Entry 5XKE (X-ray diffraction, 2.60 A resolution); this record covers chains D and E of the 6 polymer chains in the assembly.

== Chain D ==
Molecule: Tubulin beta chain
From: Sus scrofa
UniProt: F2Z5B2 (F2Z5B2_PIG); numbering as in UniProt (aligned over 1-445)
Amino-acid sequence (445 residues; row label = number of the first residue in the row):
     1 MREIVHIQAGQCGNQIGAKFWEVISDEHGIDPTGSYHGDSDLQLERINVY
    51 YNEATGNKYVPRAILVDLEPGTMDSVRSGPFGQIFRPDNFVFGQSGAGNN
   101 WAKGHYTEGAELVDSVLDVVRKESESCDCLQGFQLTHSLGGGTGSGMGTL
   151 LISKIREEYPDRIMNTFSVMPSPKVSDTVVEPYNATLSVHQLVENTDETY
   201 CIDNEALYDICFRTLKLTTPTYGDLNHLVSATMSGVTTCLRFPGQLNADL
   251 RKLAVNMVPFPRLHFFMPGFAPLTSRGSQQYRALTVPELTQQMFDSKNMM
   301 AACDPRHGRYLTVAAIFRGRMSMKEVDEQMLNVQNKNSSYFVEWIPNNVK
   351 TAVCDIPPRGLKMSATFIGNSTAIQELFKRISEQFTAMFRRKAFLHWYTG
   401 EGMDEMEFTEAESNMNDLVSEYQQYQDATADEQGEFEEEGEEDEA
Unresolved in the structure: 274-283, 432-445
Construct notes: conflict Gly-440 (Glu in F2Z5B2), Glu-441 (Gly in F2Z5B2)
Residues lining bound ligands:
  - GTP (guanosine-5'-triphosphate): Gly-10, Gln-11, Cys-12, Gln-15, Ile-16, Asp-67, Ala-97, Gly-98, Asn-99, Ser-138, Gly-140, Gly-141, Gly-142, Thr-143, Gly-144, Ser-145, Val-169, Pro-171, Val-175, Ser-176, Glu-181, Asn-204, Leu-207, Tyr-222, Leu-225, Asn-226
  - LON ((7S)-1,2,3,10-tetramethoxy-7-(methylamino)-6,7-dihydro-5H-benzo[a]heptalen-9-one): Val-236, Cys-239, Leu-240, Leu-246, Ala-248, Asp-249, Lys-252, Leu-253, Asn-256, Met-257, Thr-312, Val-313, Ala-314, Ala-315, Ile-316, Asn-348, Lys-350, Ala-352, Ile-368

== Chain E ==
Molecule: Stathmin-4
From: Rattus norvegicus
UniProt: P63043 (STMN4_RAT); residues 5-145 here correspond to UniProt positions 49-189 (UniProt number = residue number + 44)
Amino-acid sequence (143 residues; row label = number of the first residue in the row):
     3 MADMEVIELNKCTSGQSFEVILKPPSFDGVPEFNASLPRRRDPSLEEIQK
    53 KLEAAEERRKYQEAELLKHLAEKREHEREVIQKAIEENNNFIKMAKEKLA
   103 QKMESNKENREAHLAAMLERLQEKDKHAEEVRKNKELKEEASR
Unresolved in the structure: 3-5, 29-43, 142-145
Construct notes: expression tag (3-4)
Swiss-Prot annotation at these positions:
  - modified residue: Ser-46 (Phosphoserine)

== Interface between chain D and chain E ==
Residue-residue contacts (23; chain D residue first):
  Tyr-106(D) / His-129(E)  hydrogen bond
  Tyr-106(D) / Ala-130(E)  hydrophobic
  Tyr-106(D) / Val-133(E)  hydrophobic
  Tyr-106(D) / Arg-134(E)  hydrogen bond (backbone-side chain)
  Thr-107(D) / Lys-137(E)
  Ala-110(D) / Arg-134(E)
  Ser-153(D) / Leu-123(E)
  Lys-154(D) / Asp-127(E)  salt bridge
  Glu-157(D) / Leu-120(E)
  Glu-157(D) / Leu-123(E)
  Glu-157(D) / Gln-124(E)  hydrogen bond
  Glu-157(D) / Asp-127(E)
  Pro-160(D) / Leu-116(E)  hydrophobic
  Gln-191(D) / Lys-126(E)
  Asn-195(D) / Leu-123(E)
  Gly-400(D) / Lys-137(E)
  Glu-401(D) / Val-133(E)
  Glu-401(D) / Lys-137(E)  salt bridge
  Gly-402(D) / Val-133(E)
  Gly-402(D) / Asn-136(E)
  Gly-402(D) / Lys-137(E)
  Met-403(D) / Val-133(E)
  Glu-407(D) / His-129(E)  salt bridge
Other interface residues (no listed pair), chain D (16 interface residues in all): Arg-156, Asp-161
Other interface residues (no listed pair), chain E (14 interface residues in all): Arg-112, Met-119

== Overview ==
16 residues of chain D and 14 residues of chain E are in contact, with 3 hydrogen bonds and 3 salt bridges.
Among the polar pairs are Lys-154(D)/Asp-127(E), Glu-401(D)/Lys-137(E) and Glu-407(D)/His-129(E). Bound to
chain D: GTP and compound LON.
Here chain D is Tubulin beta chain (Sus scrofa) and chain E is Stathmin-4 (Rattus norvegicus). Entry 5XKE
(Crystal structure of T2R-TTL-Demecolcine complex) was determined by X-ray diffraction.
